8BR6 - chain AAA; structure by X-ray diffraction, 2.17 A resolution.

# Chain AAA
Name: Interleukin-1 receptor-associated kinase 4
Source organism: Homo sapiens
Notes: EC 2.7.11.1
UniProtKB: Q9NWZ3 (IRAK4_HUMAN); numbering as in UniProt (aligned over 165-460)
Amino-acid sequence (298 residues; row label = number of the first residue in the row):
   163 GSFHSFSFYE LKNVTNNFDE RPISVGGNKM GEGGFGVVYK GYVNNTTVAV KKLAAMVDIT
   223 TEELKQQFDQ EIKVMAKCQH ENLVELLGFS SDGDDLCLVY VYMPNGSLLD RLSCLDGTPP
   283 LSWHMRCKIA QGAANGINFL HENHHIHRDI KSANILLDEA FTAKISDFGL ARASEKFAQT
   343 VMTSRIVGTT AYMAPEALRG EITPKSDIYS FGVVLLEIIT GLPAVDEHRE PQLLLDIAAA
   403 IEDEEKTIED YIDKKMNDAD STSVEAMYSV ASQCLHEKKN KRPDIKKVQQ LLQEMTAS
Disordered / not traced: 163-164, 335-341, 460
Sequence notes: expression tag (163-164); engineered mutation Ala-400 (Lys in Q9NWZ3), Ala-401 (Glu in Q9NWZ3), Ala-402 (Glu in Q9NWZ3)
Modified / non-standard residues: Thr-345 (phosphothreonine; TPO); Ser-346 (phosphoserine; SEP)
Residues lining bound ligands: R6I (N-[6-methoxy-2-(2-methylsulfonylethyl)-1,3-dihydroindazol-5-yl]-6-(2-oxidanylpropan-2-yl)pyridine-2-carboxamide): Met-192, Gly-193, Val-200, Ala-211, Lys-213, Val-246, Tyr-262, Val-263, Tyr-264, Met-265, Pro-266, Asn-267, Gly-268, Arg-273, Asp-278, Thr-280, Leu-318, Ser-328, Asp-329
UniProt features mapped onto this chain:
  - active site: Asp-311 (Proton acceptor)
  - binding site (ATP): Met-192 to Val-200, Lys-213, Lys-313 to Asn-316, Asp-329
  - modified residue: Thr-342 (Phosphothreonine), Thr-345 (Phosphothreonine), Ser-346 (Phosphoserine)
  - natural variant: Gly-298 (G298D: In IMD67)
  - mutagenesis: Lys-213 (K213A: Loss of kinase activity)
From the paper describing this entry:
  - binding site for R6I: Asp-329
  - conformationally variable residues (side-chain flip): Asp-329

# In short
Bound to chain AAA: compound R6I. From UniProt: active-site residue Asp-311, 15 ATP-binding residues and one
mutagenesis site. From the paper: a binding site for R6I at Asp-329; conformational variability at Asp-329.
Chain AAA is Interleukin-1 receptor-associated kinase 4 (Homo sapiens); the structure, Discovery of IRAK4
Inhibitor 40, was determined by X-ray diffraction (same publication as 8BR5, 8BR7, 8ATB, 8ATL and 8ATN).
